PDB entry 4X4O | X-ray diffraction, 3.20 A resolution | chains A and B

# Chain A
Name: CCA-adding enzyme
Source organism: Archaeoglobus fulgidus
Notes: EC 2.7.7.72
UniProtKB: O28126 (CCA_ARCFU); numbering as in UniProt (aligned over 1-437)
Amino-acid sequence (457 residues; each row starts with the number of its first residue):
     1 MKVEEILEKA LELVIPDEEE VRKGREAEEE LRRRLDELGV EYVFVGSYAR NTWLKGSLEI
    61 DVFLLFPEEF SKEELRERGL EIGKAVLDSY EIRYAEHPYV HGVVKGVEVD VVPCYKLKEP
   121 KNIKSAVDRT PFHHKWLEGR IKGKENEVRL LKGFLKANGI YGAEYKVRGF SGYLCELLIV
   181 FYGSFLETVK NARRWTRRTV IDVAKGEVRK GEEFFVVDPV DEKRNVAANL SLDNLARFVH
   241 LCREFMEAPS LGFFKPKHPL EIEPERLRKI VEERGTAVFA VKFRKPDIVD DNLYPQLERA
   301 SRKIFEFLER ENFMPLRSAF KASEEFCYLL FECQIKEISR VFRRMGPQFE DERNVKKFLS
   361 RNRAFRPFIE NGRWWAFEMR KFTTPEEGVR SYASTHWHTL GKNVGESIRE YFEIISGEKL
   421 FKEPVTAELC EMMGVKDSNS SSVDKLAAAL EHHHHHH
Unresolved in the structure: 438-457
Construct notes: expression tag (438-457)
Bound ions: Mn2+: Glu-59, Asp-61 (together with CTP)
Ligand contacts: CTP (cytidine-5'-triphosphate): Gly-46, Ser-47, Trp-53, Glu-59, Asp-61, Phe-63, His-97, Tyr-99, Asp-110, Val-112, Thr-130, His-133, Lys-152, Tyr-161, Gly-172, Tyr-173
Swiss-Prot annotation at these positions:
  - binding site (ATP): Ser-47, Arg-50, His-133, Lys-152, Tyr-161
  - binding site (CTP): Ser-47, Arg-50, His-133, Lys-152, Tyr-161
  - binding site (Mg(2+)): Glu-59, Asp-61, Asp-110
  - mutagenesis: Arg-50 (R50A: High decrease in both AMP and CMP incorporation), Asp-110 (D110A: High decrease in both AMP and CMP incorporation), His-133 (H133A: No decrease in both AMP and CMP incorporation), Arg-299 to Arg-302 (Does not affect the CCA tRNA nucleotidyltransferase activity, while the CCACCA tRNA nucleotidyltransferase activity is strongly reduced)
Reported in the primary citation:
  - mutagenesis - R299A/R302A (10-100x): decreased catalytic activity on unstable arginyl-tRNATCG minihelix
  - catalytic residues: Asp-110, Arg-224 (citing earlier work)

# Chain B
Molecule: G70A tRNA minihelix
Sequence (34 nucleotides; row label = number of the first residue in the row):
     1 GGCCGCGGCA GGUUCGAAUC CUGCCGCGAU CGCC
Bound ions: Mn2+ site 1 near G1 (its only coordinating residue here); Mn2+ site 2: U13, U14

# Interface between chain A and chain B
Pairs across the interface - 53 pairs, chain A then chain B:
  Lys-72(A) with C31(B), base contact
  Ala-95(A) with G1(B), base contact
  Glu-96(A) with G1(B), base contact; C31(B), base contact; C34(B), base contact
  Lys-121(A) with U30(B), base contact
  Ile-123(A) with U30(B), phosphate contact; C31(B), phosphate contact
  Lys-124(A) with C31(B), sugar contact
  Ser-125(A) with C31(B), phosphate contact
  Ala-126(A) with C31(B), base contact
  Arg-129(A) with C31(B), salt bridge to the phosphate
  Ala-163(A) with C34(B), sugar contact
  Glu-164(A) with C34(B), phosphate contact
  Tyr-165(A) with G2(B), base contact; C33(B), hydrogen bond to the base; C34(B), sugar contact
  Asp-221(A) with U30(B), hydrogen bond to the sugar
  Lys-223(A) with U30(B), base contact
  Arg-224(A) with C33(B), salt bridge to the phosphate; C34(B), salt bridge to the phosphate
  Ala-228(A) with C33(B), sugar contact
  Asn-229(A) with C33(B), hydrogen bond to the sugar; C34(B), sugar contact
  Asp-291(A) with C34(B), phosphate contact
  Asn-292(A) with G1(B), hydrogen bond to the base; G2(B), hydrogen bond to the sugar
  Pro-295(A) with C3(B), sugar contact
  Gln-296(A) with G2(B), hydrogen bond to the sugar; C3(B), sugar contact
  Arg-299(A) with C3(B), phosphate contact; C4(B), salt bridge to the phosphate
  Arg-302(A) with C4(B), salt bridge to the phosphate
  Lys-303(A) with U22(B), salt bridge to the phosphate
  Arg-310(A) with C21(B), sugar contact
  Arg-344(A) with U14(B), phosphate contact
  Met-345(A) with C15(B), hydrogen bond to the base
  Gly-346(A) with C15(B), hydrogen bond to the base
  Pro-347(A) with C15(B), base contact
  Asn-354(A) with C15(B), hydrogen bond to the sugar
  Lys-357(A) with C15(B), sugar contact
  Phe-358(A) with C15(B), sugar contact
  Arg-361(A) with U14(B), salt bridge to the phosphate; C15(B), salt bridge to the phosphate
  Arg-363(A) with C15(B), salt bridge to the phosphate
  Tyr-392(A) with U22(B), hydrogen bond to the phosphate
  His-396(A) with C21(B), hydrogen bond to the sugar; U22(B), phosphate contact
  His-398(A) with G23(B), salt bridge to the phosphate
  Thr-399(A) with U22(B), phosphate contact
  Gly-401(A) with C3(B), phosphate contact
  Lys-402(A) with G2(B), phosphate contact; C3(B), hydrogen bond to the phosphate
Other interface residues (no listed pair), chain A (43 interface residues in all): Glu-306, Glu-378, Asn-403
Other interface residues (no listed pair), chain B (16 interface residues in all): G16, C20, C24

# Overview
43 residues of chain A face 16 of chain B across their interface; the contacts include 12 hydrogen bonds and
10 salt bridges. Polar pairs include Tyr-165(A)/C33(B), Asn-292(A)/G1(B) and Met-345(A)/C15(B). Bound to chain
A: CTP. From the paper: catalytic residues Asp-110(A) and Arg-224(A); R299A/R302A of chain A reduce catalytic
activity on unstable arginyl-tRNATCG minihelix.
Here chain A is CCA-adding enzyme (Archaeoglobus fulgidus) and chain B is G70A tRNA minihelix. Entry 4X4O
(Crystal structure of the A.fulgidus CCA-adding enzyme in complex with a G70A arginyl-tRNA minihelix and CTP)
was determined by X-ray diffraction (same publication as 4X4N, 4X4P, 4X4Q, 4X4R, 4X4S, 4X4T, 4X4U and 4X4V).
